Entry 4PHX (X-ray diffraction, 2.40 A resolution); this record covers chains G and H of the 8 polymer chains in the assembly.

[Chain G (and H)]
Protein: Protein AggB
Source organism: Escherichia coli
Notes: chain H of this document is another copy of the same molecule, construct and numbering; everything in this record applies to it too
Reference sequence: P46006 (AGGB_ECOLX); residues 1-121 here correspond to UniProt positions 25-145 (UniProt number = residue number + 24)
Sequence (142 residues; numbered 1 to 142; the number before each row is that of its first residue):
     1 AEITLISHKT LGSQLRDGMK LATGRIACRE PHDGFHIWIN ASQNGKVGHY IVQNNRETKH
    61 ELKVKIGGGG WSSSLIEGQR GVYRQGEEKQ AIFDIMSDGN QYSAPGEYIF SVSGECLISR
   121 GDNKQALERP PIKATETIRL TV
Disordered / not traced: 9-10, 44-46, 56-59, 105, 121-126 (chain H: 7, 9, 20, 33, 41, 59, 77, 80, 105, 121-126, 128-129, 132-133)
Construct notes: expression tag (122-142)
Disulfides: Cys-28/Cys-116

[Interface between chain G and chain H]
Residue-residue contacts - 9 pairs, chain G then chain H:
  Lys-20(G) / Ile-92(H)
  Arg-25(G) / Leu-21(H)
  Arg-84(G) / Arg-16(H)
  Glu-88(G) / Arg-16(H)  salt bridge
  Lys-89(G) / Leu-11(H)
  Lys-89(G) / Gly-12(H)
  Gln-90(G) / His-8(H)
  Gln-90(G) / Thr-10(H)
  Ile-92(G) / Leu-21(H)  hydrophobic
Interface residues without a listed pair, chain G (9 interface residues in all): His-8, Gln-85
Interface residues without a listed pair, chain H (8 interface residues in all): Arg-25

[In short]
Chain G and chain H form an interface of 9 and 8 residues respectively, with 1 salt bridge. Its one
salt-bridged contact is Glu-88(G)/Arg-16(H).
Both chains are Protein AggB (Escherichia coli). Entry 4PHX (Crystal structure of AggB, the minor subunit of
aggregative adherence fimbriae type I from the Escherichia ...) was determined by X-ray diffraction (same
publication as 4OR1 and 4PH8).
